5JMR - chain A; structure by X-ray diffraction, 2.27 A resolution.

Chain A:
Protein: camelid VHH fragment
Organism: Camelus dromedarius
Notes: antibody fragment or engineered binder
Sequence (125 residues; numbered -1 to 123; the number before each row is that of its first residue; numbers below 1 keep their minus sign (Met-1 is residue -1)):
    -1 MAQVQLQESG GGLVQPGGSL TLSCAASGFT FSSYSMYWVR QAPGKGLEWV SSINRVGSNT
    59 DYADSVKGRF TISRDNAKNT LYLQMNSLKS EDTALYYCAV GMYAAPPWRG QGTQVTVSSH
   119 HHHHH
Disordered / not traced: -1 to 0, 118-123
Cystine bridges: Cys22-Cys96

Summary:
Chain A is camelid VHH fragment (Camelus dromedarius); the structure, X-ray structure of the furin inhibitory
antibody Nb14, was determined by X-ray diffraction (same publication as 5JMO).
